6Y90 - chains A and L of the 6 polymer chains in the assembly; structure by electron microscopy, 3.69 A resolution.

# Chain A
Protein: B-lymphocyte antigen CD20
From: Homo sapiens
UniProtKB: P11836 (CD20_HUMAN); residue numbers follow UniProt; this construct covers 45-216
Amino-acid sequence (172 residues; numbered 45 to 216; the number before each row is that of its first residue):
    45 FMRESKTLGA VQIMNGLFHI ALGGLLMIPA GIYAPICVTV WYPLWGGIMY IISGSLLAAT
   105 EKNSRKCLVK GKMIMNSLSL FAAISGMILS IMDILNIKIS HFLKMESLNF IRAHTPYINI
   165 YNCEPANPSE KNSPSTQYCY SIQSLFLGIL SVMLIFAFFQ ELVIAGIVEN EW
Cystine bridges: Cys167-Cys183
Residues lining bound ligands: 1,2-diacyl-sn-glycero-3-phosphocholine (PC1): Ile135, Leu139, Lys142, Ile143, Leu191, Ser195, Leu198, Ile199
Swiss-Prot annotation at these positions:
  - region: Ala74 to Ile80 (Epitope 1), Phe146 to Pro160 (Epitope 2), Glu168 to Lys175 (Epitope 3 (recognized by antibodies, including Rituximab))
  - lipidation: Cys111 (S-palmitoyl cysteine)

# Chain L
Protein: Rituximab Fab Light Chain
From: Mus musculus
Notes: antibody fragment or engineered binder
Amino-acid sequence (213 residues; numbered 1 to 213; the number before each row is that of its first residue):
     1 QIVLSQSPAI LSASPGEKVT MTCRASSSVS YIHWFQQKPG SSPKPWIYAT SNLASGVPVR
    61 FSGSGSGTSY SLTISRVEAE DAATYYCQQW TSNPPTFGGG TKLEIKRTVA APSVFIFPPS
   121 DEQLKSGTAS VVCLLNNFYP REAKVQWKVD NALQSGNSQE SVTEQDSKDS TYSLSSTLTL
   181 SKADYEKHKV YACEVTHQGL SSPVTKSFNR GEC
Cystine bridges: Cys23-Cys87, Cys133-Cys193

# How chain A and chain L interact
Pairs across the interface - 12 pairs, chain A then chain L:
  Ile76(A) - Ser27(L)
  Arg156(A) - Ser27(L)
  Pro160(A) - Ser28(L)
  Tyr161(A) - Ser28(L)
  Tyr161(A) - Val29(L)
  Tyr161(A) - Ser30(L)
  Tyr161(A) - Thr91(L)
  Asn166(A) - Gln1(L)
  Asn166(A) - Asn93(L)  hydrogen bond (side chain-backbone)
  Glu168(A) - Asn93(L)  hydrogen bond (backbone-side chain)
  Ala170(A) - Trp90(L)  hydrophobic
  Asn171(A) - Trp90(L)
Other interface residues (no listed pair), chain A (10 interface residues in all): Tyr77, Glu150
Other interface residues (no listed pair), chain L (10 interface residues in all): Ser26, Pro95

# In short
The chain A/chain L interface involves 10 residues from each chain, with 2 hydrogen bonds. Polar contacts
include Asn166(A)-Asn93(L) and Glu168(A)-Asn93(L). Ligands of chain A: 1,2-diacyl-sn-glycero-3-phosphocholine.
Chain A is B-lymphocyte antigen CD20 (Homo sapiens) and chain L is Rituximab Fab Light Chain (Mus musculus);
the structure, Structure of full-length CD20 in complex with Rituximab Fab, was determined by electron
microscopy together with 6Y97 and 6Y9A from the same study.
